PDB entry 7OO8 | electron microscopy, 3.70 A resolution | chains D and E of the 7 polymer chains in the assembly

[Chain D (and E)]
Molecule: Mechanosensitive channel of small conductance (MscS)
From: Escherichia coli
Notes: chain E of this document is another copy of the same molecule, construct and numbering; everything in this record applies to it too
UniProt: B6I756 (B6I756_ECOSE); residues 1-286 here = UniProt positions 1-286
Chain sequence (294 residues; row label = number of the first residue in the row):
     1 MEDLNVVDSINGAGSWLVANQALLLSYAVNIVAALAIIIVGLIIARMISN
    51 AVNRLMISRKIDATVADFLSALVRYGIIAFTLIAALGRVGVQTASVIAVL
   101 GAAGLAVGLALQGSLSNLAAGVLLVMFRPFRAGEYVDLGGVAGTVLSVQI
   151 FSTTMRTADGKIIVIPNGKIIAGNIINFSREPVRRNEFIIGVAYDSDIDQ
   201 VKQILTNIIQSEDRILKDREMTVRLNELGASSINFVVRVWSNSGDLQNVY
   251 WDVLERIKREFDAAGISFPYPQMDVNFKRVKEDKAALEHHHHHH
Not modelled in the structure: 1-18, 280-294
Differences from the reference sequence: expression tag (287-294)

[Interface between chain D and chain E]
Pairs across the interface (98):
  Val29(D) - Tyr27(E)
  Ile37(D) - Val91(E)  hydrophobic
  Phe80(D) - Ser95(E)
  Phe80(D) - Val99(E)  hydrophobic
  Ile83(D) - Ser95(E)
  Ala84(D) - Val91(E)  hydrophobic
  Ala84(D) - Gln92(E)
  Gly87(D) - Gln92(E)
  Arg88(D) - Gly90(E)  hydrogen bond (side chain-backbone)
  Ile97(D) - Ala94(E)  hydrophobic
  Leu100(D) - Ser95(E)
  Gly104(D) - Ala102(E)
  Leu105(D) - Ala102(E)  hydrophobic
  Gly108(D) - Ala106(E)
  Leu109(D) - Leu109(E)  hydrophobic
  Gln112(D) - Leu109(E)
  Leu115(D) - Ala110(E)  hydrophobic
  Ser116(D) - Ala110(E)
  Leu123(D) - Ser114(E)
  Leu123(D) - Phe151(E)  hydrophobic
  Met126(D) - Asp62(E)
  Met126(D) - Val65(E)  hydrophobic
  Phe127(D) - Ile150(E)  hydrophobic
  Phe127(D) - Phe151(E)  hydrophobic
  Ile171(D) - Pro166(E)
  Gly173(D) - Pro166(E)
  Gly173(D) - Lys169(E)
  Asn174(D) - Val141(E)
  Asn174(D) - Ile163(E)
  Asn174(D) - Val164(E)
  Asn174(D) - Ile165(E)
  Asn174(D) - Lys169(E)  hydrogen bond
  Ile175(D) - Ile162(E)
  Ile175(D) - Ile163(E)
  Ile175(D) - Val164(E)  hydrogen bond (backbone-backbone)
  Ile176(D) - Lys161(E)
  Ile176(D) - Ile162(E)
  Ile176(D) - Ile163(E)  hydrophobic
  Asn177(D) - Ile162(E)  hydrogen bond (backbone-backbone)
  Phe178(D) - Lys161(E)
  Arg180(D) - Ile162(E)
  Glu181(D) - Arg156(E)
  Glu181(D) - Gly160(E)
  Glu181(D) - Ile162(E)
  Arg184(D) - Asp159(E)  salt bridge
  Arg184(D) - Lys161(E)
  Arg185(D) - Ala158(E)
  Arg185(D) - Asp159(E)  hydrogen bond (backbone-backbone)
  Tyr194(D) - Lys258(E)
  Tyr194(D) - Phe268(E)  hydrophobic
  Tyr194(D) - Tyr270(E)
  Ile198(D) - Lys258(E)
  Ile198(D) - Arg259(E)
  Asp199(D) - Arg259(E)
  Lys202(D) - Glu255(E)  salt bridge
  Thr222(D) - Trp251(E)
  Arg224(D) - Trp251(E)
  Arg224(D) - Asp252(E)
  Leu225(D) - Trp251(E)
  Leu225(D) - Leu254(E)
  Leu225(D) - Lys258(E)
  Asn226(D) - Tyr250(E)
  Asn226(D) - Trp251(E)
  Asn226(D) - Leu254(E)
  Glu227(D) - Leu254(E)
  Leu228(D) - Leu254(E)  hydrophobic
  Leu228(D) - Lys258(E)
  Leu228(D) - Phe268(E)  hydrophobic
  Ala230(D) - Tyr270(E)
  Ala230(D) - Pro271(E)
  Ile233(D) - Lys258(E)
  Val236(D) - Trp251(E)  hydrophobic
  Arg238(D) - Trp251(E)
  Trp240(D) - Ala158(E)
  Trp240(D) - Gly160(E)
  Gln272(D) - Tyr270(E)
  Gln272(D) - Pro271(E)
  Met273(D) - Pro271(E)
  Met273(D) - Met273(E)  hydrophobic
  Asp274(D) - Tyr270(E)  hydrogen bond (side chain-backbone)
  Asp274(D) - Pro271(E)  hydrogen bond (backbone-backbone)
  Asp274(D) - Gln272(E)  hydrogen bond
  Asp274(D) - Met273(E)  hydrogen bond (backbone-backbone)
  Val275(D) - Met273(E)
  Val275(D) - Val275(E)  hydrophobic
  Asn276(D) - Gln272(E)
  Asn276(D) - Met273(E)  hydrogen bond (side chain-backbone)
  Asn276(D) - Asp274(E)  hydrogen bond
  Asn276(D) - Val275(E)  hydrogen bond (backbone-backbone)
  Phe277(D) - Val275(E)  hydrophobic
  Phe277(D) - Phe277(E)  hydrophobic
  Lys278(D) - Asp274(E)  salt bridge
  Lys278(D) - Val275(E)  hydrogen bond (backbone-backbone)
  Lys278(D) - Asn276(E)
  Lys278(D) - Phe277(E)
  Arg279(D) - Asn276(E)
  Arg279(D) - Phe277(E)  hydrogen bond (side chain-backbone)
  Arg279(D) - Lys278(E)
Other interface residues (no listed pair), chain D (59 interface residues in all): Thr93, Gly101, Ala119, Val125, Val183, Ser231
Other interface residues (no listed pair), chain E (54 interface residues in all): Val96, Ala98, Leu105, Leu111, Gln112, Asn117, Asn248, Asp262, Pro269

[Overview]
59 residues of chain D and 54 residues of chain E are in contact, with 14 hydrogen bonds and 3 salt bridges.
Among the polar pairs are Arg184(D)-Asp159(E), Lys202(D)-Glu255(E) and Lys278(D)-Asp274(E).
Chain D and chain E are both Mechanosensitive channel of small conductance (MscS) (Escherichia coli); the
structure, Mechanosensitive channel MscS solubilized with LMNG in closed conformation with added lipid, was
determined by electron microscopy (same publication as 7ONJ, 7ONL, 7OO0, 7OO6 and 7OOA).
